PDB entry 7X1U | electron microscopy, 3.19 A resolution | chains A and B of the 6 polymer chains in the assembly

# Chain A
Name: Thyrotropin-releasing hormone receptor
From: Homo sapiens
UniProtKB: P34981 (TRFR_HUMAN); residue numbers follow UniProt; this construct covers 1-398
Sequence (398 residues; each row starts with the number of its first residue):
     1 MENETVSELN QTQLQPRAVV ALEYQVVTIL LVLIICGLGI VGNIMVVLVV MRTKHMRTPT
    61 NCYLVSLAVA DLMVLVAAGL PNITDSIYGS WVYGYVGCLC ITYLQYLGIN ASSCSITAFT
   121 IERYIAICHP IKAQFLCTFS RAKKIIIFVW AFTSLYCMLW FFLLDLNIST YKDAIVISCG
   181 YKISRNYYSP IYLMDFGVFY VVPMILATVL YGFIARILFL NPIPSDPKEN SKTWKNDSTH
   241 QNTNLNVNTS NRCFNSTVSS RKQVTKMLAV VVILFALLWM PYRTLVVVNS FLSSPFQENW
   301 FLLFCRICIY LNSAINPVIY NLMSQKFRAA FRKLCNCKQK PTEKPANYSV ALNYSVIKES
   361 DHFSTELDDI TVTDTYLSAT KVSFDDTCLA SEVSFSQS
Disordered / not traced: 1-23, 222-261, 335-398
Disulfides: Cys98-Cys179
UniProt features mapped onto this chain:
  - glycosylation (N-linked (GlcNAc...) asparagine): Asn3, Asn10
  - natural variant: Arg17 to Ser398 (deletion: In CHNG7), Pro81 (P81R: In CHNG7), Ser115 to Ala118 (sequence variant, change not given here; In CHNG7), Ile131 (I131T: In CHNG7)
Reported in the primary citation:
  - binding site for Endogenous Peptide Agonist TRH: Gln105, Tyr106, Tyr181, Arg185, Tyr192, Tyr282, Asn289, Arg306
  - mutagenesis - Q105A, Y106A, Y192A, Y282A, N289A, R306A: decreased signaling with Endogenous Peptide Agonist TRH
  - conformationally variable residues (helix shift): Gln263, Leu322
  - mutagenesis - F135R: decreased signaling
  - mutagenesis - Q105A, Y106A, Y282A, N289A, R306A: decreased signaling in response to TAL

# Chain B
Name: mini-G alpha q prtoein
From: Homo sapiens
Sequence (246 residues; each row starts with the number of its first residue):
     1 MGSTVSAEDK AAAERSKMID KNLREDGEKA RRTLRLLLLG ADNSGKSTIV KQMRILHGGS
    61 GGSGGTSGIF ETKFQVDKVN FHMFDVGGER DERRKWIQCF NDVTAIIFVV DSSDYNRLQE
   121 ALNDFKSIWN NRWLRTISVI LFLNKQDLLA EKVLAGKSKI EDYFPEFARY TTPEDATPEP
   181 GEDPRVTRAK YFIRKEFVDI STASGDGRHI CYPHFTCAVD TENARRIFND CKDIILQMNL
   241 REYNLV
Disordered / not traced: 1-5, 52-66, 179-180, 217-218, 246

# Interface between chain A and chain B
Contacting residue pairs - 37 pairs, chain A then chain B:
  Thr60(A) - Glu242(B)  hydrogen bond (side chain-backbone)
  Thr60(A) - Tyr243(B)
  Leu64(A) - Asn244(B)
  Glu122(A) - Tyr243(B)
  Arg123(A) - Tyr243(B)  hydrogen bond (side chain-backbone)
  Arg123(A) - Asn244(B)  hydrogen bond (side chain-backbone)
  Arg123(A) - Leu245(B)
  Ala126(A) - Asn239(B)  hydrogen bond (backbone-side chain)
  Ala126(A) - Tyr243(B)
  Ile127(A) - Leu236(B)
  Ile127(A) - Asn239(B)
  Ile127(A) - Leu240(B)  hydrophobic
  Ile127(A) - Leu245(B)  hydrophobic
  Pro130(A) - Lys232(B)
  Pro130(A) - Ile235(B)
  Pro130(A) - Leu236(B)  hydrophobic
  Pro130(A) - Asn239(B)
  Ile131(A) - Val79(B)  hydrophobic
  Ile131(A) - Phe228(B)  hydrophobic
  Ile131(A) - Lys232(B)
  Ile131(A) - Ile235(B)  hydrophobic
  Gln134(A) - Arg31(B)  hydrogen bond (backbone-side chain)
  Gln134(A) - Ile235(B)
  Gln134(A) - Met238(B)
  Phe135(A) - Arg31(B)  hydrogen bond (backbone-side chain)
  Phe135(A) - Arg32(B)  hydrogen bond (backbone-side chain)
  Cys137(A) - Tyr243(B)
  Ile214(A) - Leu245(B)  hydrophobic
  Leu218(A) - Leu240(B)  hydrophobic
  Val264(A) - Leu245(B)
  Leu268(A) - Leu245(B)  hydrophobic
  Tyr320(A) - Asn244(B)  hydrogen bond (backbone-side chain)
  Met323(A) - Asn244(B)
  Ser324(A) - Arg241(B)
  Ser324(A) - Asn244(B)  hydrogen bond
  Lys326(A) - Arg241(B)
  Lys326(A) - Glu242(B)
Other interface residues (no listed pair), chain A (25 interface residues in all): Pro59, Phe119, Thr138, Ile217, Asn321, Gln325
Other interface residues (no listed pair), chain B (16 interface residues in all): Leu34

# Summary
The interface between chain A and chain B involves 25 residues on one side and 16 on the other; the contacts
include 9 hydrogen bonds. Polar contacts include Thr60(A)-Glu242(B), Arg123(A)-Tyr243(B) and
Arg123(A)-Asn244(B). From the paper: a binding site for Endogenous Peptide Agonist TRH at Gln105(A), Tyr106(A)
and Tyr181(A) among others; Q105A, Y106A and Y192A of chain A, among others, reduce signaling with Endogenous
Peptide Agonist TRH; 7 substitutions were tested in all.
Chain A is Thyrotropin-releasing hormone receptor and chain B is mini-G alpha q prtoein, both from Homo
sapiens; the structure, Structure of Thyrotropin-Releasing Hormone Receptor bound with an Endogenous Peptide
Agonist TRH, was determined by electron microscopy together with 7X1T from the same study.
